PDB entry 7AQR | electron microscopy, 2.91 A resolution | chains B and D of the 17 polymer chains in the assembly

Chain B:
Name: NADH dehydrogenase [ubiquinone] iron-sulfur protein 7, mitochondrial
Source organism: Arabidopsis thaliana
Notes: EC 7.1.1.2
Reference sequence: Q42577 (NDUS7_ARATH); residues 1-218 here = UniProt positions 1-218
Chain sequence (218 residues; row label = number of the first residue in the row):
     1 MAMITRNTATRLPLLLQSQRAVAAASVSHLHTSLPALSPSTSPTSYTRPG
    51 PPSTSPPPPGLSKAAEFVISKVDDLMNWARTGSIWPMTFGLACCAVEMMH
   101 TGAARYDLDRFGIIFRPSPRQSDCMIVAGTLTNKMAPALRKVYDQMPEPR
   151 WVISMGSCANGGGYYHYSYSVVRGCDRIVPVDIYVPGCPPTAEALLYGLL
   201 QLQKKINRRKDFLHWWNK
Not modelled in the structure: 1-61
Bound ions: 4Fe-4S cluster Fe: Cys93, Cys94, Cys158, Cys188
Ligand contacts: 4Fe-4S cluster (SF4): Ala92, Cys93, Cys94, Gly129, Thr130, Gly156, Ser157, Cys158, Tyr165, Gly187, Cys188, Pro189
Swiss-Prot annotation at these positions:
  - binding site ([4Fe-4S] cluster): Cys93, Cys94, Cys158, Cys188

Chain D:
Name: NADH dehydrogenase subunit 7
Source organism: Arabidopsis thaliana
Reference sequence: A0A2P2CLH2 (A0A2P2CLH2_ARATH); residues 1-394 here = UniProt positions 1-394
Chain sequence (394 residues; each row starts with the number of its first residue):
     1 MTTRKRQIKNFTLNFGPQHPAAHGVLRLVLEMNGEVVERAEPHIGLLHRG
    51 TEKLIEYKTYLQALPYFDRLDYVSMMAQEHAYSLAVEKLLNCEVPLRAQY
   101 IRVLFCEITRILNHLLALTTHAMDVGALTPFLWAFEEREKLLEFYERVSG
   151 ARMHASFIRPGGVAQDLPLGLCRDIDSFTQQFASRIDELEEMLTGNRIWK
   201 QRLVDIGTVTAQQAKDWGFSGVMLRGSGVCWDLRRAAPYDVYDQLDFDVP
   251 VGTRGDCYDRYCIRIEEMRQSLRIIVQCLNQMPSGMIKADDRKLCPPSRC
   301 RMKLSMESLIHHFELYTEGFSVPASSTYTAVEAPKGEFGVFLVSNGSNRP
   351 YRCKIRAPGFAHSQGLDFMSKHHMLADVVTIIGTQDIVFGEVDR
Not modelled in the structure: 1-9
Sequence notes: variant Ser363 (Leu in A0A2P2CLH2)

Chain B / chain D interface:
Contacting residue pairs (60):
  Met87(B) - Gln18(D)
  Thr88(B) - His19(D)
  Thr88(B) - Pro20(D)
  Phe89(B) - Gln18(D)
  Gly90(B) - Gln18(D)
  Gly90(B) - Pro20(D)
  Gly90(B) - Gly24(D)
  Leu91(B) - Val25(D)  hydrophobic
  Leu91(B) - Leu47(D)
  Cys93(B) - Tyr72(D)  hydrophobic
  Cys93(B) - Met153(D)
  Cys93(B) - His154(D)  hydrogen bond
  Val96(B) - Tyr72(D)  hydrophobic
  Val96(B) - Arg138(D)
  Val96(B) - Met153(D)  hydrophobic
  Glu97(B) - Arg152(D)  salt bridge
  Met99(B) - Phe135(D)  hydrophobic
  His100(B) - Phe135(D)
  His100(B) - Arg138(D)  hydrogen bond
  His100(B) - Glu139(D)  salt bridge
  His100(B) - Leu142(D)
  Ala103(B) - Leu132(D)  hydrophobic
  Ala104(B) - Leu132(D)
  Ala104(B) - Glu136(D)
  Arg105(B) - Glu136(D)  hydrogen bond (backbone-side chain)
  Arg105(B) - Glu139(D)  salt bridge
  Tyr106(B) - Glu139(D)
  Pro117(B) - His19(D)
  Thr130(B) - Leu47(D)
  Thr130(B) - Arg49(D)
  Thr132(B) - Leu46(D)  hydrogen bond (side chain-backbone)
  Thr132(B) - His48(D)
  Lys134(B) - Ile44(D)  hydrogen bond (side chain-backbone)
  Lys134(B) - Gly45(D)
  Lys134(B) - Leu46(D)
  Met135(B) - Arg27(D)
  Met135(B) - Leu46(D)  hydrophobic
  Ala138(B) - Arg27(D)
  Tyr164(B) - Gln62(D)  hydrogen bond (side chain-backbone)
  Tyr164(B) - Pro65(D)
  Tyr164(B) - Tyr66(D)  hydrogen bond (backbone-side chain)
  Tyr164(B) - Arg69(D)
  Tyr165(B) - Arg49(D)  hydrogen bond
  Tyr165(B) - Thr51(D)
  Tyr165(B) - Leu54(D)  hydrophobic
  Tyr165(B) - Tyr66(D)  hydrophobic
  Tyr165(B) - Arg69(D)
  Ser168(B) - Arg49(D)  hydrogen bond (side chain-backbone)
  Ser168(B) - Gly50(D)
  Tyr169(B) - His48(D)  hydrogen bond
  Tyr169(B) - Gly50(D)
  Tyr169(B) - Lys53(D)
  Ser170(B) - His48(D)  hydrogen bond (side chain-backbone)
  Ser170(B) - Arg49(D)
  Ser170(B) - Gly50(D)
  Val171(B) - Arg49(D)
  Cys188(B) - Arg69(D)  hydrogen bond
  Cys188(B) - His154(D)
  Pro189(B) - His154(D)
  Thr191(B) - Arg152(D)
Interface residues without a listed pair, chain B (34 interface residues in all): Ala92, Gly102, Val142, Tyr167, Ala192
Interface residues without a listed pair, chain D (34 interface residues in all): His23, Ala63, Leu116, Phe131

Overview:
The chain B/chain D interface involves 34 residues from each chain, with 12 hydrogen bonds and 3 salt bridges.
Polar pairs include Glu97(B)-Arg152(D), His100(B)-Glu139(D) and Arg105(B)-Glu139(D). Chain B binds 4Fe-4S
cluster. UniProt lists 4 [4Fe-4S] cluster-binding residues on chain B.
Chain B is NADH dehydrogenase [ubiquinone] iron-sulfur protein 7, mitochondrial and chain D is NADH
dehydrogenase subunit 7, both from Arabidopsis thaliana; the structure, Cryo-EM structure of Arabidopsis
thaliana Complex-I (peripheral arm), was determined by electron microscopy together with 7AQQ, 7AQW, 7AR7,
7AR8, 7AR9, 7ARB, 7ARC and 7ARD from the same study.
